PDB entry 5JTN | solution NMR | chains A and B of the 6 polymer chains in the assembly

[Chain A (and B)]
Protein: Protein-export protein SecB
Source organism: Escherichia coli O157:H7
Notes: chain B of this document is another copy of the same molecule, construct and numbering; everything in this record applies to it too
Reference sequence: P0AG88 (SECB_ECO57); numbering as in UniProt (aligned over 1-155)
Chain sequence (155 residues; row label = number of the first residue in the row):
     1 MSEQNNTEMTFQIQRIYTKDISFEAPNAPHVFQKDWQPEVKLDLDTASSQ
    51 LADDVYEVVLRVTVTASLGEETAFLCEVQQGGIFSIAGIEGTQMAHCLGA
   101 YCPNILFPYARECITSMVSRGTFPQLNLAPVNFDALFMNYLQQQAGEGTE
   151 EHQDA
Reported in the primary citation:
  - mutagenesis - V40A/L42A/L44A (40-fold): decreased binding to Alkaline phosphatase

[Interface between chain A and chain B]
Residue-residue contacts (56; chain A residue first):
  R15(A) - F32(B)
  R15(A) - G121(B)
  R15(A) - T122(B)
  I16(A) - T122(B)
  Y17(A) - A28(B)
  Y17(A) - P29(B)
  Y17(A) - F32(B)
  Y17(A) - R120(B)
  Y17(A) - G121(B)
  T18(A) - F23(B)
  T18(A) - M117(B)
  T18(A) - R120(B)
  T18(A) - G121(B)
  K19(A) - F23(B)
  K19(A) - E24(B)
  K19(A) - A25(B)
  K19(A) - A28(B)
  K19(A) - P29(B)
  D20(A) - F23(B)
  D20(A) - E24(B)
  I21(A) - I21(B)
  I21(A) - S22(B)
  I21(A) - F23(B)
  I21(A) - M117(B)
  I21(A) - R120(B)
  S22(A) - I21(B)
  F23(A) - T18(B)
  F23(A) - K19(B)
  F23(A) - D20(B)
  F23(A) - I21(B)
  E24(A) - K19(B)
  E24(A) - D20(B)
  A25(A) - K19(B)
  A28(A) - Y17(B)
  A28(A) - K19(B)
  P29(A) - Y17(B)
  P29(A) - K19(B)
  P29(A) - L51(B)
  P29(A) - E57(B)
  F32(A) - R15(B)
  F32(A) - Y17(B)
  L51(A) - P29(B)
  E57(A) - P29(B)
  E112(A) - R120(B)
  C113(A) - R120(B)
  S116(A) - R120(B)
  R120(A) - Y17(B)
  R120(A) - T18(B)
  R120(A) - E112(B)
  R120(A) - C113(B)
  R120(A) - S116(B)
  G121(A) - Y17(B)
  G121(A) - T18(B)
  T122(A) - R15(B)
  T122(A) - I16(B)
  T122(A) - Y17(B)
Also at the interface, not in a pair above, chain A (24 interface residues in all): I83, M117
Also at the interface, not in a pair above, chain B (26 interface residues in all): H30, S49, F123

[Summary]
24 residues of chain A and 26 residues of chain B are in contact. The paper reports that V40A/L42A/L44A of
chain A reduce binding to Alkaline phosphatase.
Chain A and chain B are both Protein-export protein SecB (Escherichia coli O157:H7); the structure, The
structure of chaperone SecB in complex with unstructured proPhoA binding site c, was determined by solution
NMR together with 5JTL, 5JTM, 5JTO, 5JTP, 5JTQ and 5JTR from the same study.
